Entry 8CVZ (electron microscopy, 3.52 A resolution); this record covers chains B and A of the 10 polymer chains in the assembly.

== Chain B (and A) ==
Molecule: Glycogen [starch] synthase, muscle
Source organism: Homo sapiens
Notes: EC 2.4.1.11; chain A of this document is another copy of the same molecule, construct and numbering; everything in this record applies to it too
UniProtKB: P13807 (GYS1_HUMAN); residue numbers follow UniProt; this construct covers 1-634
Sequence (634 residues; row label = number of the first residue in the row):
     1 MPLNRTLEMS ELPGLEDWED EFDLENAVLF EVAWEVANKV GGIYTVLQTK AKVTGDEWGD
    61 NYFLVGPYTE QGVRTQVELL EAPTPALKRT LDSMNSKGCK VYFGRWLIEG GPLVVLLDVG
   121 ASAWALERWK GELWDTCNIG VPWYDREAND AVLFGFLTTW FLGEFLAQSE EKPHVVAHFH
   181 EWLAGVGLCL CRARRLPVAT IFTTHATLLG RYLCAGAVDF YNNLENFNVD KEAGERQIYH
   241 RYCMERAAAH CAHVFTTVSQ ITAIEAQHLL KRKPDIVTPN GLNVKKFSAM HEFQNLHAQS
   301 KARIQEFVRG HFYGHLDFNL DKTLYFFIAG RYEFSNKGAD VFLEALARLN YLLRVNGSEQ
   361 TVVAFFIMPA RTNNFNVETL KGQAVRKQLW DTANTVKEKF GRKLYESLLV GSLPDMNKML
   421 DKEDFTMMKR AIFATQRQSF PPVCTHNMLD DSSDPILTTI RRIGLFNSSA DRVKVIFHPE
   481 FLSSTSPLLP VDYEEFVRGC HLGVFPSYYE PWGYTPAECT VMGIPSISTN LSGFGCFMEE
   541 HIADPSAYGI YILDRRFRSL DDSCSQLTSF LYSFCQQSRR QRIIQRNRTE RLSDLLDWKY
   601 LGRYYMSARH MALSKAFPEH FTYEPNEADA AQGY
Not modelled in the structure: 1-21, 289-291, 627-634 (chain A: 1-21, 288-291, 627-634)
Differences from the reference sequence: engineered mutation E8 (Ser in P13807), E11 (Ser in P13807)
Curated features (UniProtKB/Swiss-Prot):
  - binding site (UDP): K39, R331, T515
  - binding site (UDP-alpha-D-glucose): H205, R211, R331, E510, W512, G513
  - binding site (alpha-D-glucose 6-phosphate): H291, E292, Q294, H297, K301, H501, R582, R586
  - modified residue: S412 (Phosphoserine)
  - natural variant: G464 (G464S: In NIDDM)
Reported in the primary citation:
  - conformationally variable residues (order/disorder transition): M290 to N295
  - self-association interface (contacts with another copy of this molecule): R579 to L595
  - mutagenesis - S8E/S11E: increased catalytic activity

== Chain B / chain A interface ==
Pairs across the interface - 5 pairs, chain B then chain A:
  K422(B) with L107(A)
  T426(B) with T75(A)
  K429(B) with R74(A), hydrogen bond (side chain-backbone); L107(A)
  F433(B) with R74(A)
Other interface residues (no listed pair), chain A (5 interface residues in all): Q71, V77

== Overview ==
Chain B and chain A form an interface of 4 and 5 residues respectively; the contacts include 1 hydrogen bond.
Its one hydrogen-bonded contact is K429(B)-R74(A). The paper reports that S8E/S11E of chain B increase
catalytic activity; conformational variability at M290(B).
Chain B and chain A are both Glycogen [starch] synthase, muscle (Homo sapiens); the structure, Human
glycogenin-1 and glycogen synthase-1 complex in the apo ordered state, was determined by electron microscopy,
deposited together with 8CVX and 8CVY.
